PDB entry 3WMM | X-ray diffraction, 3.01 A resolution | chains L and M of the 36 polymer chains in the assembly

Chain L:
Protein: Photosynthetic reaction center L subunit
Organism: Thermochromatium tepidum
Reference sequence: D2Z0P3 (D2Z0P3_THETI); residue numbers follow UniProt; this construct covers 1-281
Chain sequence (281 residues; row label = number of the first residue in the row):
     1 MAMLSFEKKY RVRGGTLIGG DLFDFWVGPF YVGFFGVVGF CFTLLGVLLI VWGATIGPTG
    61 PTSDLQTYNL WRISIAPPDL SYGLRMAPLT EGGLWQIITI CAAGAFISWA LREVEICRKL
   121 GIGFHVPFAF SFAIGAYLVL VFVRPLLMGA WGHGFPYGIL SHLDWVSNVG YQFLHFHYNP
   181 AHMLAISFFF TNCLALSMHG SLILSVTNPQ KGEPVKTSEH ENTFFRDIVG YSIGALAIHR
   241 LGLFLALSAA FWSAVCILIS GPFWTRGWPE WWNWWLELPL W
Disordered / not traced: 1
Ion coordination: Fe ion: His199, His239 (shared with His219(M), Glu234(M), His266(M) of chain M)
Residues lining bound ligands:
  - bacteriochlorophyll a (BCL), molecule 1: Val47, Phe106, Tyr137, Leu140, Phe155, Ile159, Leu160, His162, Leu163, Trp165, Val166
  - bacteriochlorophyll a (BCL), molecule 2: Phe106, Phe130, Ala133, Ile134, Ala136, Tyr137, Leu140, Trp165, Val166, Ser167, Val169, Gly170, Tyr171, Phe176, His177, His182, Ala185, Ile186, Phe189, Phe190, Ala250, Ser253, Ala254, Cys256, Ile257
  - bacteriochlorophyll a (BCL), molecule 3: Val166, Tyr171, His177, Phe190
  - bacteriochlorophyll a (BCL), molecule 4: His177, His182, Met183, Ile186, Ser187, Phe190, Thr191, Val229
  - bacteriopheophytin a (BPH), molecule 1: Phe42, Thr43, Gly46, Val47, Ile50, Ile98, Cys101, Ala102, Ala105, Phe106, Trp109, Glu113, Val126, Ala129, Phe130, Phe132, Ala133, Tyr137, Pro156, Tyr157, Gly158, Ile159, His162, Ala246, Leu247, Ala250
  - bacteriopheophytin a (BPH), molecule 2: Phe190, Cys193, Leu194, Ser197, Met198, Phe225, Ile228, Val229
  - Ubiquinone-8 (UQ8): Phe128, Phe132, Leu184, Phe188, Thr191, Leu194, Met198, His199, Leu202, Glu221, Asn222, Phe225, Tyr231, Ser232, Ile233, Gly234, Ala235, Ile238, Leu241, Leu243, Phe244, Leu245, Leu247, Ser248, Phe251, Trp252

Chain M:
Protein: Photosynthetic reaction center M subunit
Organism: Thermochromatium tepidum
Reference sequence: A8ASG6 (A8ASG6_THETI); numbering as in UniProt (aligned over 1-325)
Chain sequence (325 residues; row label = number of the first residue in the row):
     1 MPEYQNIFTA VQVRAPAYPG VPLPKGNLPR IGRPIFSYWL GKIGDAQIGP IYLGLTGTLS
    61 IFFGLVAISI IGFNMLASVH WDVFQFLKHF FWLGLEPPPP QYGLRIPPLS EGGWWLMAGL
   121 FLTLSILLWW VRTYKRAEAL GMSQHLSWAF AAAIFFYLVL GFIRPVMMGS WAKAVPFGIF
   181 PHLDWTAAFS IRYGNLYYNP FHMLSIAFLY GSALLFAMHG ATILSVSRFG GDREIDQITH
   241 RGTAAERAAL FWRWTMGFNV TMESIHRWAW WCAVLTVITA GIGILLSGTV VDNWYLWAVK
   301 HGMAPAYPEV VTAVNPYETA AEVMQ
Disordered / not traced: 1, 321-325
Ion coordination: Fe ion: His219, Glu234, His266 (shared with His199(L), His239(L) of chain L)
Residues lining bound ligands:
  - bacteriochlorophyll a (BCL), molecule 1: Ile68, Ile71, Leu122, Ile126, Phe150, Ala153, Phe156, Tyr157, Leu160, Phe177, Trp185, Thr186, Ala187, Phe189, Ser190, Asn195, Leu196, Tyr197, Asn199, His202, Ser205, Ile206, Leu209, Tyr210, Thr276, Val277, Thr279, Ala280, Gly283, Ile284
  - bacteriochlorophyll a (BCL), molecule 2: Trp129, Phe156, Tyr157, Leu160, Val175, Ile179, His182, Leu183, Trp185, Thr186
  - bacteriochlorophyll a (BCL), molecule 3: Thr186, Tyr197, Leu209, Tyr210
  - bacteriochlorophyll a (BCL), molecule 4: Tyr197, His202, Met203, Ile206, Ala207, Tyr210, Gly211, Leu214
  - bacteriopheophytin a (BPH), molecule 1: Ser60, Ile61, Leu65, Ile68, Ser125, Ile126, Trp129, Thr133, Leu146, Ala149, Phe150, Ala153, Ala273, Val274, Thr276, Val277
  - bacteriopheophytin a (BPH), molecule 2: Tyr210, Ala213, Leu214, Ala217, Met218, Trp252, Thr255, Met256
  - spirilloxanthin (CRT): Ile68, Ser69, Ile71, Gly72, Phe73, Met75, Phe90, Leu116, Gly119, Leu120, Thr123, Tyr157, Leu160, Gly161, Phe162, Trp171, Val175, Pro176, Phe177, Gly178, Ile179, His182
  - menaquinone 8 (MQ8): Leu214, Leu215, Met218, His219, Thr222, Ala248, Ala249, Trp252, Met256, Phe258, Asn259, Val260, Thr261, Met262, Ile265, Trp268
  - phosphatidylglycerol (PGW; (1R)-2-{[(S)-{[(2S)-2,3-dihydroxypropyl]oxy}(hydroxy)phosphoryl]oxy}-1-[(hexadecanoyloxy)methyl]ethyl (9Z)-octadec-9-enoate), molecule 1: Ile31, Gly32, Arg33, Ile35
  - phosphatidylglycerol (PGW), molecule 2: His145, Arg267, Trp271

Chain L / chain M interface:
Pairs across the interface (196):
  Ala2(L) with Arg253(M), hydrogen bond (backbone-side chain)
  Met3(L) with Arg253(M)
  Leu4(L) with Arg253(M)
  Phe6(L) with Arg241(M); Glu246(M); Leu250(M), hydrophobic
  Glu7(L) with Arg253(M), salt bridge; Trp254(M), hydrogen bond
  Lys9(L) with Glu246(M), salt bridge
  Tyr10(L) with Thr243(M), hydrogen bond; Glu246(M); Arg247(M), hydrogen bond; Leu250(M), hydrophobic
  Trp26(L) with Trp254(M)
  Pro29(L) with Arg253(M); Trp254(M), hydrogen bond (backbone-backbone); Gly257(M)
  Phe30(L) with Trp254(M); Thr255(M); Met256(M); Gly257(M)
  Tyr31(L) with Trp254(M), hydrogen bond (backbone-backbone)
  Asn69(L) with Gly302(M), hydrogen bond (side chain-backbone)
  Trp71(L) with Met303(M)
  Arg72(L) with Gly302(M), hydrogen bond (side chain-backbone); Met303(M); Ala304(M); Pro305(M)
  Trp109(L) with Thr255(M)
  Arg112(L) with Trp254(M), hydrogen bond (side chain-backbone); Thr255(M), hydrogen bond (side chain-backbone)
  Glu113(L) with Phe251(M)
  Ile116(L) with Phe251(M), hydrophobic; Trp254(M), hydrophobic; Thr255(M)
  Cys117(L) with Phe251(M), hydrophobic
  Leu120(L) with Arg247(M); Leu250(M), hydrophobic; Phe251(M); Trp254(M), hydrophobic
  Gly121(L) with Arg228(M), hydrogen bond (backbone-side chain); Phe229(M)
  Ile122(L) with Ser225(M); Arg228(M), hydrogen bond (backbone-side chain)
  Gly123(L) with Ser225(M), hydrogen bond (backbone-backbone); Arg228(M)
  His125(L) with Gln5(M), hydrogen bond (side chain-backbone); Ala221(M); Leu224(M); Ser225(M)
  Val126(L) with Ala221(M); Thr222(M); Phe251(M), hydrophobic; Trp252(M), hydrophobic
  Ala129(L) with Ala217(M)
  Leu160(L) with Met203(M), hydrophobic; Met303(M)
  Ser161(L) with Tyr307(M), hydrogen bond
  Leu163(L) with Tyr197(M)
  Asp164(L) with Tyr198(M), hydrogen bond; Tyr307(M), hydrogen bond
  Val166(L) with Tyr197(M)
  Ser167(L) with Tyr197(M)
  Tyr171(L) with Ile191(M)
  His175(L) with Leu183(M); Asp184(M), salt bridge; Ala187(M)
  His177(L) with Leu183(M); Thr186(M); Ala187(M)
  Tyr178(L) with Phe180(M), hydrophobic; Asp184(M), hydrogen bond
  Met183(L) with Phe180(M), hydrophobic
  Phe189(L) with Leu209(M)
  Phe190(L) with Leu209(M), hydrophobic
  Asn192(L) with Ser212(M), hydrogen bond; Ala213(M); Phe216(M)
  Cys193(L) with Ser212(M); Ala273(M); Thr276(M)
  Ala195(L) with Phe216(M), hydrophobic
  Leu196(L) with Ser212(M); Phe216(M), hydrophobic; Ala269(M), hydrophobic; Ala273(M), hydrophobic
  Ser197(L) with Ala273(M)
  His199(L) with His219(M), hydrogen bond; Glu234(M), salt bridge; His266(M), hydrogen bond
  Gly200(L) with His266(M)
  Ser201(L) with His145(M), hydrogen bond (side chain-backbone); Leu146(M), hydrogen bond (side chain-backbone); Trp270(M)
  Leu202(L) with Met142(M), hydrophobic
  Ile203(L) with Glu234(M); His266(M)
  Leu204(L) with His145(M); His266(M); Arg267(M)
  Ser205(L) with Met142(M); Ser143(M); His145(M), hydrogen bond
  Val206(L) with Met142(M), hydrophobic
  Thr207(L) with Ile238(M)
  Asn208(L) with Ser143(M), hydrogen bond (backbone-side chain); Glu263(M), hydrogen bond; Arg267(M)
  Pro209(L) with Gly141(M); Ser143(M)
  Gln210(L) with Gly141(M), hydrogen bond (backbone-backbone); Met142(M)
  Val215(L) with Thr239(M)
  Lys216(L) with Leu140(M), hydrogen bond (side chain-backbone); Gly141(M); Met142(M); Ile235(M)
  Thr217(L) with Ile235(M)
  Ser218(L) with Ile235(M)
  Glu219(L) with Tyr18(M); Val21(M)
  His220(L) with Leu140(M)
  Glu221(L) with Ile235(M)
  Thr223(L) with Tyr18(M); Gly20(M); Val21(M); Arg30(M); Leu140(M)
  Phe224(L) with Arg136(M); Ala137(M), hydrophobic; Met142(M), hydrophobic; Leu146(M), hydrophobic
  Phe225(L) with Leu146(M), hydrophobic
  Arg226(L) with Tyr18(M); Asp45(M), salt bridge; Gln47(M); Gly49(M); Pro50(M); Ile51(M); Tyr52(M)
  Asp227(L) with Arg30(M), salt bridge; Pro50(M); Ile51(M); Tyr52(M), hydrogen bond (backbone-backbone); Arg132(M), hydrogen bond (backbone-side chain); Arg136(M)
  Ile228(L) with Ile51(M); Trp129(M); Arg132(M), hydrogen bond (backbone-side chain); Arg136(M)
  Val229(L) with Ile51(M); Trp129(M), hydrophobic
  Gly230(L) with Gly49(M), hydrogen bond (backbone-backbone); Pro50(M); Ile51(M)
  Tyr231(L) with Leu40(M); Asp45(M), hydrogen bond (side chain-backbone); Gln47(M); Ile48(M), hydrophobic
  Ser232(L) with Asp45(M)
  Ile233(L) with Gly44(M); Asp45(M), hydrogen bond (backbone-backbone)
  Leu236(L) with Asn6(M); Asp232(M)
  Ala237(L) with Gly44(M)
  Ile238(L) with Phe216(M), hydrophobic
  His239(L) with His219(M), hydrogen bond; Gly220(M); Ile223(M); Leu224(M); Glu234(M), salt bridge; His266(M)
  Arg240(L) with Tyr4(M); Asn6(M), hydrogen bond (side chain-backbone); Ile7(M), hydrogen bond (side chain-backbone); Phe8(M); Thr9(M); Lys42(M); Ile43(M), hydrogen bond (side chain-backbone); Leu224(M)
  Gly242(L) with Phe216(M)
  Leu243(L) with Ala217(M); Ala221(M), hydrophobic; Leu224(M), hydrophobic
  Ala246(L) with Ala213(M); Ala217(M), hydrophobic
  Trp272(L) with Trp92(M), hydrophobic; Phe180(M)
  Trp275(L) with Leu87(M); Lys88(M), hydrogen bond (side chain-backbone)
  Leu276(L) with Lys88(M); His89(M); Trp92(M), hydrophobic
  Trp281(L) with Phe84(M); Gln85(M); Lys88(M), hydrogen bond (backbone-side chain)
Also at the interface, not in a pair above, chain L (94 interface residues in all): Arg11, Pro58, Leu65, Ser74, Phe124, Met198, Gly234, Ala235
Also at the interface, not in a pair above, chain M (103 interface residues in all): Leu23, Phe91, Thr133, Glu138, Ala149, Tyr210, Leu215, Met218, Val226, Ser227, Ala245, Asn259, Ala306, Pro308

In short:
The interface between chain L and chain M involves 94 residues on one side and 103 on the other, with 40
hydrogen bonds and 7 salt bridges. Polar pairs include Glu7(L)-Arg253(M), Lys9(L)-Glu246(M) and
His175(L)-Asp184(M).
Chain L is Photosynthetic reaction center L subunit and chain M is Photosynthetic reaction center M subunit,
both from Thermochromatium tepidum; the structure, Crystal structure of the LH1-RC complex from
Thermochromatium tepidum in C2 form, was determined by X-ray diffraction.
